Entry 5LHR (X-ray diffraction, 2.30 A resolution); this record covers chains A and B.

# Chain A
Molecule: Urokinase-type plasminogen activator
Source organism: Mus musculus
Notes: EC 3.4.21.73
UniProtKB: P06869 (UROK_MOUSE); the construct lacks a stretch of the UniProt sequence and is renumbered around it, so the offset changes along the chain: 16-37 = UniProt 180-201; 38-60 = UniProt 207-229; 63-97 = UniProt 236-270; 98-110 = UniProt 273-285; 5 more segments
Amino-acid sequence (247 residues; each row starts with the number of its first residue; note: 1 number in that range is skipped by the numbering (no residue carries it; nothing is unmodelled there); a row labelled like 37A-37E holds insertion residues (37A, then the next letters in order)):
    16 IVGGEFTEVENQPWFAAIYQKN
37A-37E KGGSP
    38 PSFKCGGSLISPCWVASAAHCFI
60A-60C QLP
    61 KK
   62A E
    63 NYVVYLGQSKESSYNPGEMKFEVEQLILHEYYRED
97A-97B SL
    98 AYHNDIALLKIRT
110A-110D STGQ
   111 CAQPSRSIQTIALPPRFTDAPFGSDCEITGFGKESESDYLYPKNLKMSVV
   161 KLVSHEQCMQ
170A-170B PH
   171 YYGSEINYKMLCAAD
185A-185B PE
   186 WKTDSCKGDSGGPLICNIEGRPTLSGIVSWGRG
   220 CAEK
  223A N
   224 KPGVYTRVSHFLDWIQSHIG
Not modelled in the structure: 37B-37C
Cystine bridges: Cys42-Cys58, Cys50-Cys111, Cys136-Cys201, Cys168-Cys182, Cys191-Cys220
Differences from the reference sequence: engineered mutation Ala122 (Cys301 in P06869)
UniProt features mapped onto this chain:
  - active site (Charge relay system): His57, Asp102, Ser195
Reported in the primary citation:
  - catalytic residues: His57, Asp102, Gly193, Ser195 (citing earlier work)
  - specificity-determining residues: Asp189
  - contacts within the chain: Ile16-Asp194

# Chain B
Molecule: Camelid-Derived Antibody Fragment Nb22
Source organism: Vicugna pacos
Notes: antibody fragment or engineered binder
Amino-acid sequence (140 residues; numbered 1 to 140; the number before each row is that of its first residue):
     1 QVQLQESGGGLVQAGGSLRLSCAASGRTFSSYVMGWFRQAPGKEREFVAA
    51 ISWSGGSTNYADSVKGRFTISRDNAKNTVYLQMNSLKPEDTAVYYCAADL
   101 ASSRDVSSWYWGQGTQVTVSSAAAYPYDVPDYGSHHHHHH
Not modelled in the structure: 1, 26-29, 122-140
Cystine bridges: Cys22-Cys96

# Interface between chain A and chain B
Pairs across the interface (48):
  Phe40(A) - Val106(B)
  Lys41(A) - Val106(B)
  His57(A) - Asp105(B)  salt bridge
  Leu97B(A) - Ser31(B)
  Tyr99(A) - Ser102(B)  hydrogen bond
  Tyr99(A) - Asp105(B)
  Lys143(A) - Ser107(B)  hydrogen bond
  Glu146(A) - Val33(B)
  Glu146(A) - Ser52(B)
  Glu146(A) - Ser103(B)
  Ser147(A) - Ala50(B)
  Ser147(A) - Ile51(B)
  Ser147(A) - Ser57(B)  hydrogen bond
  Ser147(A) - Thr58(B)  hydrogen bond (side chain-backbone)
  Ser147(A) - Asn59(B)
  Asp148(A) - Asn59(B)  hydrogen bond
  Tyr149(A) - Phe37(B)  hydrophobic
  Tyr149(A) - Phe47(B)  hydrophobic
  Tyr149(A) - Asn59(B)
  Tyr151(A) - Val106(B)
  Tyr151(A) - Ser107(B)  hydrogen bond (side chain-backbone)
  Asp189(A) - Arg104(B)  salt bridge
  Ser190(A) - Arg104(B)  hydrogen bond
  Cys191(A) - Ser103(B)
  Cys191(A) - Arg104(B)
  Lys192(A) - Asp99(B)  salt bridge
  Lys192(A) - Ala101(B)  hydrogen bond (side chain-backbone)
  Lys192(A) - Ser102(B)  hydrogen bond (side chain-backbone)
  Lys192(A) - Ser103(B)  hydrogen bond (backbone-backbone)
  Lys192(A) - Arg104(B)
  Lys192(A) - Asp105(B)
  Lys192(A) - Ser107(B)
  Gly193(A) - Arg104(B)  hydrogen bond (backbone-backbone)
  Gly193(A) - Asp105(B)
  Gly193(A) - Val106(B)
  Asp194(A) - Arg104(B)  hydrogen bond (backbone-backbone)
  Ser195(A) - Arg104(B)  hydrogen bond (backbone-backbone)
  Ser195(A) - Asp105(B)  hydrogen bond
  Val213(A) - Arg104(B)
  Ser214(A) - Arg104(B)
  Trp215(A) - Arg104(B)
  Gly216(A) - Ser103(B)  hydrogen bond (backbone-side chain)
  Gly216(A) - Arg104(B)
  Gly218(A) - Arg104(B)  hydrogen bond (backbone-side chain)
  Cys220(A) - Ser103(B)
  Cys220(A) - Arg104(B)
  Glu222(A) - Ser54(B)  hydrogen bond
  Gly226(A) - Arg104(B)
Interface residues without a listed pair, chain A (27 interface residues in all): Arg217
Interface residues without a listed pair, chain B (20 interface residues in all): Trp109
From the paper, about this interface:
  - specific contacts: His57(A)-Asp105(B), Asp189(A)-Arg104(B), Ser195(A)-Asp105(B)
  - epitope / paratope residues, chain A: His57(A), Asp189(A), Ser195(A)
  - epitope / paratope residues, chain B: Arg104(B), Asp105(B)

# Overview
Chain A and chain B form an interface of 27 and 20 residues respectively; the contacts include 17 hydrogen
bonds and 3 salt bridges. Polar contacts include His57(A)-Asp105(B), Asp189(A)-Arg104(B) and
Lys192(A)-Asp99(B). The paper describes contacts between His57(A) and Asp105(B), Asp189(A) and Arg104(B) and
Ser195(A) and Asp105(B). From the paper: catalytic residues His57(A), Asp102(A) and Gly193(A) among others;
epitope/paratope residues His57(A), Asp189(A) and Arg104(B) among others.
Here chain A is Urokinase-type plasminogen activator (Mus musculus) and chain B is Camelid-Derived Antibody
Fragment Nb22 (Vicugna pacos). Entry 5LHR (The catalytic domain of murine urokinase-type plasminogen activator
in complex with the active site binding inhibitory ...) was determined by X-ray diffraction, deposited
together with 5LHN, 5LHP, 5LHQ and 5LHS.
